PDB entry 7LU9 | electron microscopy, 5.60 A resolution (low resolution: residue-level contacts below are approximate; hydrogen-bond / salt-bridge calls are withheld) | chains c and f of the 18 polymer chains in the assembly

[Chain c]
Molecule: Envelope glycoprotein gp41
Source organism: Human immunodeficiency virus 1
Amino-acid sequence (153 residues; row label = number of the first residue in the row):
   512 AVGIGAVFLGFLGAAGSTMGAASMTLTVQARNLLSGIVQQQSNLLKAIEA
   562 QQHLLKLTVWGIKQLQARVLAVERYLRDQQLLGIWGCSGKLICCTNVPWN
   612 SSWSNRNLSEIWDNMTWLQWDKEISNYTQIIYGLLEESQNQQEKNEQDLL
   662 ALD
Unresolved in the structure: 545-562
Disulfides: Cys598-Cys604
Glycans and other covalent adducts: N-acetylglucosamine (NAG) linked to Asn611, Asn637

[Chain f]
Molecule: Envelope glycoprotein gp120
Source organism: Human immunodeficiency virus 1
UniProt: M4M097 (M4M097_9HIV1); the construct lacks a stretch of the UniProt sequence and is renumbered around it, so the offset changes along the chain: 35-140 = UniProt 31-136; 150-309 = UniProt 137-296; 312-323 = UniProt 297-308; 324-359 = UniProt 310-345; 4 more segments
Amino-acid sequence (461 residues; row label = number of the first residue in the row; note: 17 numbers in that range are skipped by the numbering (no residue carries them; nothing is unmodelled there); a row labelled like 403A-403C holds insertion residues (403A, then the next letters in order)):
    32 ENLWVTVYYGVPVWKEAKTTLFCASDAKAYEKEVHNVWATHACVPTDPNP
    82 QEMVLKNVTENFNMWKNDMVDQMHEDVISLWDQSLKPCVKLTPLCVTLNC
   132 TNATASNSS
   150 IIEGMKNCSFNITTELRDKREKKNALFYKLDIVQLDGNSSQYRLINCNTS
   200 VITQACPKVSFDPIPIHYCAPAGYAILKCNNKTFTGTGPCNNVSTVQCTH
   250 GIKPVVSTQLLLNGSLAEGEIIIRSENITNNVKTIIVHLNESVKIECTRP
   300 NNKTRTSIRI
   312 GPGQWFYATGQV
  323A I
   324 GDIREAYCNINESKWNETLQRVSKKLKEYFPHKNIT
   361 FQPSSGGDLEITTHSFNCGGEFFYCNTSSLFNRTY
   397 MANSTDM
403A-403C ANS
   404 TE
   408 TNSTRTITIHCRIKQIINMWQEVGRAMYAPPIAGNITCISNITGLLLTRD
   458 GGKN
   464 NTETFRPGGGNMKDNWRSELYKYKVVKIEPLGVAPTRCKRRV
Construct notes: expression tag (32-34); conflict Trp316 (Ala301 in M4M097), Lys490 (Glu473 in M4M097), Ile491 (Val474 in M4M097), Glu492 (Lys475 in M4M097), Arg500 (Asn483 in M4M097), Cys501 (Ala484 in M4M097), Lys502 (Arg485 in M4M097)
Disulfides: Cys54-Cys74, Cys126-Cys196, Cys131-Cys157, Cys218-Cys247, Cys228-Cys239, Cys296-Cys331, Cys378-Cys445, Cys385-Cys418
Glycans and other covalent adducts: N-acetylglucosamine (NAG) linked to Asn241, Asn262, Asn334, Asn386, Asn448; glycan linked to Asn289

[How chain c and chain f interact]
Pairs across the interface (69; chain c residue first):
  Ala517(c) - Gly222(f)
  Leu520(c) - Gly222(f)
  Gly521(c) - Gly41(f)
  Phe522(c) - Gly41(f)
  Ala525(c) - Leu86(f)
  Ala526(c) - Pro43(f)
  Ala526(c) - Asn88(f)
  Ser528(c) - Asn88(f)
  Ser534(c) - Tyr39(f)
  Leu537(c) - Tyr40(f)
  Leu537(c) - Gly41(f)
  Leu537(c) - Val42(f)
  Gln563(c) - Ala58(f)
  Gln563(c) - Lys59(f)
  Gln563(c) - Glu62(f)
  Leu566(c) - Lys63(f)
  Lys567(c) - Tyr61(f)
  Lys567(c) - Ala70(f)
  Lys567(c) - Thr71(f)
  Lys567(c) - His72(f)
  Lys567(c) - Cys74(f)
  Lys567(c) - Pro76(f)
  Trp571(c) - Val75(f)
  Trp571(c) - Pro76(f)
  Trp571(c) - Thr77(f)
  Trp571(c) - Asp78(f)
  Lys574(c) - Phe53(f)
  Arg585(c) - Glu492(f)
  Tyr586(c) - Tyr40(f)
  Trp596(c) - Arg503(f)
  Gly597(c) - Arg503(f)
  Cys598(c) - Arg503(f)
  Leu602(c) - Tyr39(f)
  Leu602(c) - Tyr40(f)
  Ile603(c) - Thr37(f)
  Ile603(c) - Val38(f)
  Ile603(c) - Tyr39(f)
  Cys604(c) - Thr37(f)
  Cys604(c) - Val38(f)
  Cys605(c) - Cys501(f)
  Cys605(c) - Lys502(f)
  Cys605(c) - Arg503(f)
  Thr606(c) - Val36(f)
  Thr606(c) - Lys502(f)
  Thr606(c) - Arg503(f)
  Asn607(c) - Trp35(f)
  Asn607(c) - Lys502(f)
  Asn607(c) - Arg503(f)
  Val608(c) - Trp35(f)
  Val608(c) - Val36(f)
  Pro609(c) - Leu34(f)
  Pro609(c) - Val36(f)
  Trp610(c) - Leu34(f)
  Trp610(c) - Val36(f)
  Trp610(c) - Pro498(f)
  Ser612(c) - Leu34(f)
  Leu619(c) - Arg500(f)
  Trp623(c) - Tyr39(f)
  Trp623(c) - Pro498(f)
  Trp628(c) - Tyr39(f)
  Trp628(c) - Val42(f)
  Trp628(c) - Pro43(f)
  Trp628(c) - Val44(f)
  Leu629(c) - Pro43(f)
  Leu629(c) - Trp45(f)
  Trp631(c) - Val496(f)
  Trp631(c) - Ala497(f)
  Trp631(c) - Pro498(f)
  Gln650(c) - Arg503(f)
Interface residues without a listed pair, chain c (47 interface residues in all): Ile515, Gly524, Gly527, Ala578, Leu581, Asp589, Leu593, Thr627, Asp632, Ile642, Leu646, Gln653
Interface residues without a listed pair, chain f (48 interface residues in all): Ala55, Met84, Val85, Pro220, Ala221, Lys490, Ile491, Pro493, Leu494, Arg504, Val505

[In short]
47 residues of chain c and 48 residues of chain f are in contact. N-acetylglucosamine is covalently linked to
Asn611(c) and Asn637(c). N-acetylglucosamine is covalently linked to Asn241(f), Asn262(f), Asn334(f),
Asn386(f) and Asn448(f).
Chain c is Envelope glycoprotein gp41 and chain f is Envelope glycoprotein gp120, both from Human
immunodeficiency virus 1; the structure, Cryo-EM structure of DH851.3 bound to HIV-1 CH505 Env, was determined
by electron microscopy together with 6VTU, 6XRJ, 7L02, 7L06, 7L09, 7L6M, 7L6O and 7LUA from the same study.
